PDB entry 4X6B | X-ray diffraction, 2.10 A resolution | chains A and B

# Chain A
Name: TCR alpha
Source organism: Homo sapiens
Amino-acid sequence (207 residues; each row starts with the number of its first residue; numbering starts at 0):
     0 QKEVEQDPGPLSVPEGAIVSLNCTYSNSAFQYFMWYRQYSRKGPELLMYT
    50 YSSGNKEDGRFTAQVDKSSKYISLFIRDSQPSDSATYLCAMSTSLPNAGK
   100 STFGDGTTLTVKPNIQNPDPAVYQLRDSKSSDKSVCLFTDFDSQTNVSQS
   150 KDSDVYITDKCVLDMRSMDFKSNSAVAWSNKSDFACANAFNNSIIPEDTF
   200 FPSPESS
Not modelled in the structure: 0-1, 127-131, 203-206
Cystine bridges: Cys22-Cys88, Cys135-Cys185

# Chain B
Name: TCR beta
Source organism: Homo sapiens
Amino-acid sequence (245 residues; numbered 1 to 245; the number before each row is that of its first residue):
     1 NAGVTQTPKFRVLKTGQSMTLLCAQDMNHEYMYWYRQDPGMGLRLIHYSV
    51 GEGTTAKGEVPDGYNVSRLKKQNFLLGLESAAPSQTSVYFCASRYFLPTQ
   101 GMGAFFGQGTRLTVVEDLNKVFPPEVAVFEPSEAEISHTQKATLVCLATG
   151 FYPDHVELSWWVNGKEVHSGVCTDPQPLKEQPALNDSRYALSSRLRVSAT
   201 FWQNPRNHFRCQVQFYGLSENDEWTQDRAKPVTQIVSAEAWGRAD
Not modelled in the structure: 245
Cystine bridges: Cys23-Cys91, Cys146-Cys211

# Chain A / chain B interface
Contacting residue pairs - 92 pairs, chain A then chain B:
  Tyr31(A) with Met102(B), hydrophobic
  Met33(A) with Met102(B), hydrophobic; Gly103(B)
  Tyr35(A) with Gly103(B); Ala104(B), hydrogen bond (side chain-backbone); Phe106(B), hydrophobic
  Gln37(A) with Gln37(B), hydrogen bond; Phe90(B)
  Ser39(A) with Pro175(B), hydrogen bond (side chain-backbone)
  Arg40(A) with Arg111(B); Asp154(B), salt bridge; Gln176(B), hydrogen bond; Pro177(B)
  Lys41(A) with Phe90(B); Gln108(B)
  Gly42(A) with Phe90(B); Gly107(B); Gln108(B), hydrogen bond (backbone-side chain)
  Pro43(A) with Phe106(B)
  Leu45(A) with Gln100(B); Gly103(B)
  Tyr48(A) with Gln100(B); Gly101(B)
  Leu87(A) with Gln37(B)
  Ser91(A) with Met102(B)
  Asn96(A) with Met102(B)
  Ala97(A) with Tyr31(B); Tyr48(B)
  Gly98(A) with Tyr31(B); Tyr33(B), hydrogen bond (backbone-side chain); Arg94(B)
  Lys99(A) with Leu45(B); Tyr48(B); Lys57(B)
  Ser100(A) with Tyr35(B)
  Phe102(A) with Tyr35(B); Leu43(B); Arg44(B), hydrogen bond (backbone-side chain); Phe106(B), hydrophobic
  Gly103(A) with Gly42(B)
  Asp104(A) with Gly40(B); Met41(B); Gly42(B), hydrogen bond (side chain-backbone); Arg44(B), salt bridge
  Asp118(A) with His138(B), salt bridge
  Tyr122(A) with Ser132(B); Ala134(B); Glu135(B); His138(B); Thr139(B)
  Gln123(A) with Ser132(B)
  Leu124(A) with Phe129(B); Glu130(B); Thr143(B); Val145(B), hydrophobic
  Arg125(A) with Phe129(B); Glu130(B), hydrogen bond (backbone-backbone)
  Asp126(A) with Phe129(B)
  Lys132(A) with Phe129(B)
  Val134(A) with Phe129(B), hydrophobic; Leu147(B), hydrophobic
  Leu136(A) with Thr143(B)
  Asp139(A) with Thr139(B); Arg196(B), salt bridge
  Tyr155(A) with Glu180(B), hydrogen bond (side chain-backbone)
  Thr157(A) with Asp174(B); Leu178(B); Ser192(B), hydrogen bond; Arg194(B), hydrogen bond
  Asp158(A) with Arg194(B)
  Cys160(A) with Cys172(B), disulfide; Thr173(B); Arg194(B)
  Val161(A) with Cys172(B), hydrogen bond (backbone-side chain)
  Leu162(A) with Gly170(B); Val171(B); Cys172(B), hydrophobic; Arg196(B)
  Asp163(A) with Ser169(B); Gly170(B), hydrogen bond (backbone-backbone)
  Met164(A) with Arg196(B); Val197(B)
  Arg165(A) with Ser169(B)
  Phe169(A) with Lys141(B); Arg196(B)
  Ser171(A) with Arg196(B), hydrogen bond
  Ser173(A) with Arg194(B), hydrogen bond
  Val175(A) with Arg194(B)
  Trp177(A) with Leu147(B), hydrophobic; Ala190(B), hydrophobic
  Phe199(A) with His138(B)
  Pro201(A) with Ala134(B), hydrophobic
Interface residues without a listed pair, chain A (50 interface residues in all): Thr138, Ile156, Ala174
Interface residues without a listed pair, chain B (58 interface residues in all): Gly58, Thr99, Val128, Leu144, Thr149, Ser198, Arg243
Disulfides between the chains: Cys160(A)-Cys172(B)

# Overview
50 residues of chain A face 58 of chain B across their interface; the contacts include 1 disulfide bond, 16
hydrogen bonds and 4 salt bridges. Among the polar pairs are Arg40(A)-Asp154(B), Asp104(A)-Arg44(B) and
Asp118(A)-His138(B).
Chain A is TCR alpha and chain B is TCR beta, both from Homo sapiens; the structure, BK6 TCR apo structure,
was determined by X-ray diffraction (same publication as 4X6F, 4X6C, 4X6D and 4X6E).
